Entry 9LIU (electron microscopy, 2.70 A resolution); this record covers chains A and I of the 12 polymer chains in the assembly.

== Chain A ==
Protein: Histone H3
Source organism: Xenopus laevis
Reference sequence: A0A310TTQ1 (A0A310TTQ1_XENLA); residues 1-135 here correspond to UniProt positions 2-136 (UniProt number = residue number + 1)
Amino-acid sequence (135 residues; numbered 1 to 135; the number before each row is that of its first residue):
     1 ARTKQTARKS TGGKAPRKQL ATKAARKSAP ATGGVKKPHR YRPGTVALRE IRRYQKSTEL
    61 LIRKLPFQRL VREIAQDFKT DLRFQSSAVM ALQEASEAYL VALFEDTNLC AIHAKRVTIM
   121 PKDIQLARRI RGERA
Unresolved in the structure: 1-36, 135

== Chain I ==
Molecule: 146-nt DNA strand
Source organism: Escherichia coli K-12
Sequence (146 nucleotides; row label = number of the first residue in the row):
     2 TCGAGAATCC CGGTGCCGAG GCCGCTCAAT TGGTCGTAGA CAGCTCTAGC ACCGCTTAAA
    62 CGCACGTACG CGCTGTCCCC CGCGTTTTAA CCGCCAAGGG GATTACTCCC TAGTCTCCAG
   122 GCACGTGTCA GATATATACA TCCGAT

== Chain A / chain I interface ==
Contacting residue pairs (25):
  His39(A) - DA7(I)  sugar contact
  Arg40(A) - DG83(I)  hydrogen bond to the base
  Arg40(A) - DC84(I)  hydrogen bond to the sugar
  Tyr41(A) - DA7(I)  phosphate contact
  Tyr41(A) - DA8(I)  sugar contact
  Tyr41(A) - DG83(I)  sugar contact
  Tyr41(A) - DC84(I)  hydrogen bond to the phosphate
  Arg42(A) - DG83(I)  sugar contact
  Pro43(A) - DC82(I)  phosphate contact
  Pro43(A) - DG83(I)  phosphate contact
  Gly44(A) - DG83(I)  phosphate contact
  Thr45(A) - DG83(I)  phosphate contact
  Val46(A) - DG83(I)  phosphate contact
  Ala47(A) - DG83(I)  hydrogen bond to the phosphate
  Arg49(A) - DA8(I)  sugar contact
  Arg49(A) - DT9(I)  phosphate contact
  Arg63(A) - DA91(I)  hydrogen bond to the phosphate
  Arg63(A) - DC92(I)  salt bridge to the phosphate
  Lys64(A) - DC92(I)  hydrogen bond to the phosphate
  Leu65(A) - DA91(I)  phosphate contact
  Leu65(A) - DC92(I)  hydrogen bond to the phosphate
  Pro66(A) - DA91(I)  phosphate contact
  Arg69(A) - DA91(I)  salt bridge to the phosphate
  Arg83(A) - DG100(I)  sugar contact
  Arg83(A) - DG101(I)  sugar contact
Other interface residues (no listed pair), chain A (17 interface residues in all): Lys115
Other interface residues (no listed pair), chain I (12 interface residues in all): DC72, DC93

== Overview ==
Chain A and chain I form an interface of 17 and 12 residues respectively, with 7 hydrogen bonds and 2 salt
bridges. Among the polar pairs are Arg40(A)-DG83(I), Arg40(A)-DC84(I) and Tyr41(A)-DC84(I).
Chain A is Histone H3 (Xenopus laevis) and chain I is a 146-nt DNA strand (Escherichia coli K-12); the
structure, Structure of isw1-nucleosome double-bound complex in ATP-ATP state, was determined by electron
microscopy (same publication as 9JNT, 9JNU, 9JNV, 9JO2, 9JO5 and 9LJ2).
